Entry 1QF4 (X-ray diffraction, 2.20 A resolution); this record covers chain A.

== Chain A ==
Molecule: Protein (adenylosuccinate synthetase)
Source organism: Escherichia coli
Notes: EC 6.3.4.4
UniProtKB: P0A7D4 (PURA_ECOLI); residues 1-431 here correspond to UniProt positions 2-432 (UniProt number = residue number + 1)
Amino-acid sequence (431 residues; row label = number of the first residue in the row):
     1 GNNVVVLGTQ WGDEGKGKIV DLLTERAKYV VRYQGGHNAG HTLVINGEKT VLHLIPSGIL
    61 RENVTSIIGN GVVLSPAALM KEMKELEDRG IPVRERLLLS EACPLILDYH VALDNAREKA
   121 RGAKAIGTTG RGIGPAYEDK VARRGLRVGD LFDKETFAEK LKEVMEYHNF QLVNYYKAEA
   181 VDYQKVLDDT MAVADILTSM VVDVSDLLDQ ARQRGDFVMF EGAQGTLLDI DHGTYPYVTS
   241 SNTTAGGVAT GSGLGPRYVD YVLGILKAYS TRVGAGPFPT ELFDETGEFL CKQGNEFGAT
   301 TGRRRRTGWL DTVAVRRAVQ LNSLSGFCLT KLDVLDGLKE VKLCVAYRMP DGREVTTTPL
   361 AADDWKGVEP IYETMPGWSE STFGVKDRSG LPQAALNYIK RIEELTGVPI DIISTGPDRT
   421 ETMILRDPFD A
Bound ions: Mg2+: Asp13, Gly40 (together with (C8-r)-hydantocidin 5'-phosphate, GDP, phosphate ion)
Residues lining bound ligands:
  - GDP (guanosine-5'-diphosphate): Asp13, Glu14, Gly15, Lys16, Gly17, Lys18, Gly40, His41, Thr42, Val44, Ala299, Arg305, Thr330, Lys331, Asp333, Val334, Ser414, Thr415, Gly416, Pro417
  - (C8-r)-hydantocidin 5'-phosphate (RPD): Trp11, Asp13, Asn38, Ala39, Gly40, Ile126, Gly127, Thr128, Thr129, Gly130, Ile133, Gly134, Arg143, Gln224, Leu228, Val238, Thr239, Val273, Gly274, Gly298, Ala299, Thr300, Thr301, Gly302, Arg303, Arg305
Swiss-Prot annotation at these positions:
  - active site: Asp13 (Proton acceptor), His41 (Proton donor)
  - binding site (GTP): Gly12 to Lys18, Gly40 to Thr42, Arg305, Lys331 to Asp333, Ser414 to Gly416
  - binding site (IMP): Asp13 to Lys16, Asn38 to His41, Thr129, Arg143, Gln224, Thr239, Arg303
  - binding site (Mg(2+)): Asp13, Gly40
  - binding site (substrate): Ala299 to Arg305

== Summary ==
Chain A binds GDP and (C8-r)-hydantocidin 5'-phosphate. The Mg2+ site is built by Asp13 and Gly40. From
UniProt: active-site residues Asp13 and His41, 17 GTP-binding residues, 13 IMP-binding residues and
Mg2+-binding residues Asp13 and Gly40.
Chain A is Protein (adenylosuccinate synthetase) (Escherichia coli); the structure, Design, synthesis, and
X-ray crystal structure of an enzyme bound bisubstrate hybrid inhibitor of adenylosuccinate synthetase, was
determined by X-ray diffraction, deposited together with 1QF5.
